7LFC - chains A and B; structure by X-ray diffraction, 2.10 A resolution.

Chain A:
Name: Importin subunit alpha-3
From: Homo sapiens
Reference sequence: O00629 (IMA3_HUMAN); residues 1-521 here = UniProt positions 1-521
Sequence (521 residues; numbered 1 to 521; the number before each row is that of its first residue):
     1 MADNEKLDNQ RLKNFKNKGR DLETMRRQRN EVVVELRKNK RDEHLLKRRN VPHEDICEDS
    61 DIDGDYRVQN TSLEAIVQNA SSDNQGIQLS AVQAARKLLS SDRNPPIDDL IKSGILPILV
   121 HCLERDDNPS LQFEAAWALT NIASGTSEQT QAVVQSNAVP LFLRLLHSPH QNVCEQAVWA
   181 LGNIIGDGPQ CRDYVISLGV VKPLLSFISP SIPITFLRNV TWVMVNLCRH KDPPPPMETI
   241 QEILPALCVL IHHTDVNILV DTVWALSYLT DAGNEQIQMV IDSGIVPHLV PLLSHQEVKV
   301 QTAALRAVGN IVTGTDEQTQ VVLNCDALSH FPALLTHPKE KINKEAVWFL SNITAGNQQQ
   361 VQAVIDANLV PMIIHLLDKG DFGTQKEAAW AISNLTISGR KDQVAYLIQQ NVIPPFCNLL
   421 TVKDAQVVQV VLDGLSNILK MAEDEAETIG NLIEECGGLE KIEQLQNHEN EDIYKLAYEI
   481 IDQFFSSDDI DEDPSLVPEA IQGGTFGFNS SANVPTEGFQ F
Unresolved in the structure: 1-71, 486-521
UniProt features mapped onto this chain:
  - motif: Glu43 to Pro52 (Nuclear localization signal)
  - modified residue: Ala2 (N-acetylalanine), Ser60 (Phosphoserine)
From the paper describing this entry:
  - conformationally variable residues (domain motion): Leu198 to Val201

Chain B:
Name: Nuclear factor NF-kappa-B p105 subunit
Notes: fragment: Nuclear localization signal motif, residues 355-368
Reference sequence: P19838 (NFKB1_HUMAN); residues 430-443 here correspond to UniProt positions 355-368 (UniProt number = residue number - 75)
Sequence (14 residues; numbered 430 to 443; the number before each row is that of its first residue):
   430 DKEEVQRKRQ KLMP
Unresolved in the structure: 430-431

Interface between chain A and chain B:
Contacting residue pairs (45):
  Arg96(A) with Met442(B)
  Lys97(A) with Met442(B)
  Leu99(A) with Gln439(B), hydrogen bond (backbone-side chain)
  Ser100(A) with Lys440(B), hydrogen bond (side chain-backbone); Leu441(B); Met442(B)
  Asp102(A) with Gln439(B), hydrogen bond (backbone-side chain); Leu441(B)
  Arg103(A) with Gln439(B)
  Pro105(A) with Gln439(B)
  Trp137(A) with Lys440(B), hydrogen bond (side chain-backbone); Met442(B), hydrophobic
  Asn141(A) with Gln439(B); Lys440(B), hydrogen bond (side chain-backbone)
  Ala143(A) with Lys437(B)
  Ser144(A) with Lys437(B); Arg438(B); Gln439(B)
  Gly145(A) with Lys437(B), hydrogen bond (backbone-side chain)
  Thr146(A) with Lys437(B)
  Ser147(A) with Lys437(B)
  Thr150(A) with Lys437(B), hydrogen bond
  Gln176(A) with Lys440(B)
  Trp179(A) with Arg438(B), hydrogen bond (side chain-backbone); Gln439(B); Lys440(B)
  Asn183(A) with Lys437(B); Arg438(B), hydrogen bond (side chain-backbone)
  Gly186(A) with Arg436(B), hydrogen bond (backbone-side chain)
  Asp187(A) with Lys437(B), salt bridge
  Asn219(A) with Arg438(B), hydrogen bond
  Trp222(A) with Gln435(B), hydrogen bond (side chain-backbone); Arg436(B); Arg438(B)
  Val225(A) with Val434(B), hydrophobic
  Asn226(A) with Gln435(B); Arg436(B), hydrogen bond (side chain-backbone)
  Arg229(A) with Val434(B), hydrogen bond (side chain-backbone); Gln435(B), hydrogen bond (side chain-backbone); Arg436(B)
  Asp261(A) with Val434(B)
  Trp264(A) with Glu432(B)
  Tyr268(A) with Val434(B)
  Lys299(A) with Glu433(B)
  Arg306(A) with Glu432(B), salt bridge
Other interface residues (no listed pair), chain A (35 interface residues in all): Ser101, Phe133, Thr140, Gly182, His230
From the paper, about this interface:
  - residue pairs: Asn141(A)-Lys440(B) (hydrogen bond), Gln176(A)-Lys440(B), Arg306(A)-Glu432(B) (salt bridge)
  - interface residues, chain B: Arg436(B), Lys437(B)

Overview:
35 residues of chain A and 11 residues of chain B are in contact; the contacts include 15 hydrogen bonds and 2
salt bridges. Polar pairs include Asp187(A)-Lys437(B), Arg306(A)-Glu432(B) and Leu99(A)-Gln439(B). The paper
describes a hydrogen bond between Asn141(A) and Lys440(B); a contact between Gln176(A) and Lys440(B); a salt
bridge between Arg306(A) and Glu432(B). From the paper: interface residues Arg436(B) and Lys437(B);
conformational variability at Leu198(A).
Here chain A is Importin subunit alpha-3 (Homo sapiens) and chain B is Nuclear factor NF-kappa-B p105 subunit.
Entry 7LFC (Structure of importin a3 bound to p50 NLS) was determined by X-ray diffraction, deposited together
with 7LF4.
